Entry 5FMF (electron microscopy, 6.00 A resolution (low resolution: residue-level contacts below are approximate; hydrogen-bond / salt-bridge calls are withheld)); this record covers chains M and O of the 27 polymer chains in the assembly.

# Chain M
Protein: RNA polymerase II pre-initiation complex, TOA1
From: Saccharomyces cerevisiae
Amino-acid sequence (116 residues; each row starts with the number of its first residue; note: 169 numbers in that range are skipped by the numbering (no residue carries them; nothing is unmodelled there)):
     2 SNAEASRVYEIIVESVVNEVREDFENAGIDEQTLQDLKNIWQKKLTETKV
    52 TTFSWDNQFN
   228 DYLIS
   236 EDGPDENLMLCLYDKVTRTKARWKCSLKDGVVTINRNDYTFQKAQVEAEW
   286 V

# Chain O
Protein: Transcription initiation factor iia subunit 2, TOA2
From: Saccharomyces cerevisiae
UniProt: P32774 (T2AG_YEAST); residue numbers follow UniProt; this construct covers 1-122
Amino-acid sequence (122 residues; numbered 1 to 122; the number before each row is that of its first residue):
     1 MAVPGYYELYRRSTIGNSLVDALDTLISDGRIEASLAMRVLETFDKVVAE
    51 TLKDNTQSKLTVKGNLDTYGFCDDVWTFIVKNCQVTVEDSHRDASQNGSG
   101 DSQSVISVDKLRIVACNSKKSE
Not modelled in the structure: 1-3, 89-104, 121-122
Curated features (UniProtKB/Swiss-Prot):
  - modified residue (Phosphoserine): Ser-95, Ser-102
  - mutagenesis: Ile-27 (I27A/K: Decreases ability to interact with TAF11 and support growth on galactose-containing medium. Unable to support cell viability in a strain deleted for TOA2; when associated with A-69), Leu-41 (L41D: Decreases ability to interact with Toa1 and TAF11, display mutant growth phenotypes and defects in transcription in vivo), Tyr-69 (Y69A: Unable to support cell viability in a strain deleted for TOA2; when associated with A-27 or K-27)

# Interface between chain M and chain O
Pairs across the interface (128):
  Glu-5(M) with Thr-56(O); Gln-57(O); Ser-58(O)
  Arg-8(M) with Asn-55(O)
  Val-9(M) with Thr-51(O); Asn-55(O)
  Tyr-10(M) with Thr-14(O); Ile-15(O)
  Ile-12(M) with Thr-51(O); Asn-55(O)
  Ile-13(M) with Ile-15(O); Val-47(O); Thr-51(O)
  Ser-16(M) with Val-47(O)
  Val-17(M) with Phe-44(O); Val-47(O)
  Glu-20(M) with Thr-43(O); Lys-46(O); Val-47(O)
  Val-21(M) with Val-40(O); Thr-43(O)
  Asp-24(M) with Leu-36(O); Arg-39(O)
  Phe-25(M) with Leu-36(O); Val-40(O)
  Ile-30(M) with Arg-31(O); Ile-32(O); Leu-36(O)
  Thr-34(M) with Arg-31(O); Ile-32(O)
  Asp-37(M) with Arg-31(O)
  Leu-38(M) with Leu-19(O); Ala-22(O); Leu-23(O); Leu-26(O)
  Ile-41(M) with Ala-22(O); Thr-25(O); Leu-26(O)
  Trp-42(M) with Ile-15(O); Ser-18(O); Leu-19(O); Ala-22(O)
  Lys-45(M) with Ser-18(O); Asp-21(O)
  Leu-46(M) with Ile-15(O); Ser-18(O)
  Thr-49(M) with Thr-14(O); Ser-18(O)
  Val-51(M) with Thr-14(O)
  Glu-241(M) with Arg-112(O)
  Asn-242(M) with Val-108(O); Asp-109(O); Lys-110(O); Leu-111(O); Arg-112(O)
  Leu-243(M) with Leu-111(O); Arg-112(O)
  Met-244(M) with Leu-60(O); Arg-112(O); Ile-113(O); Val-114(O)
  Leu-245(M) with Leu-9(O); Tyr-10(O); Arg-12(O); Ser-13(O); Val-114(O)
  Cys-246(M) with Leu-9(O); Tyr-10(O); Val-114(O); Ala-115(O); Cys-116(O)
  Leu-247(M) with Tyr-7(O); Tyr-10(O); Cys-116(O)
  Tyr-248(M) with Phe-71(O); Asp-74(O); Trp-76(O); Ala-115(O); Cys-116(O); Asn-117(O); Ser-118(O)
  Asp-249(M) with Ser-118(O)
  Val-251(M) with Trp-76(O)
  Trp-258(M) with Leu-66(O); Tyr-69(O); Trp-76(O)
  Cys-260(M) with Phe-78(O)
  Asp-264(M) with Tyr-10(O); Leu-52(O); Lys-53(O)
  Gly-265(M) with Leu-52(O)
  Val-266(M) with Tyr-10(O)
  Val-267(M) with Leu-60(O)
  Thr-268(M) with Thr-14(O)
  Ile-269(M) with Val-85(O); Ile-106(O); Val-108(O)
  Asn-270(M) with Ser-107(O)
  Asp-273(M) with Thr-14(O)
  Tyr-274(M) with Val-87(O); Ile-106(O)
  Thr-275(M) with Thr-56(O); Ser-58(O)
  Phe-276(M) with Thr-56(O); Ser-58(O); Leu-60(O)
  Gln-277(M) with Thr-56(O); Gln-57(O); Ser-58(O)
  Lys-278(M) with Ser-58(O); Lys-59(O); Leu-60(O)
  Ala-279(M) with Leu-60(O)
  Gln-280(M) with Leu-60(O); Thr-61(O); Val-62(O)
  Val-281(M) with Val-62(O)
  Glu-282(M) with Val-62(O); Lys-63(O); Gly-64(O)
  Ala-283(M) with Gly-64(O); Leu-66(O)
  Glu-284(M) with Gly-64(O); Asn-65(O); Leu-66(O)
  Trp-285(M) with Leu-66(O); Asp-67(O); Tyr-69(O)
Interface residues without a listed pair, chain M (59 interface residues in all): Val-14, Ala-28, Ser-232, Lys-263, Val-286
Interface residues without a listed pair, chain O (61 interface residues in all): Val-48, Val-80

# In short
59 residues of chain M and 61 residues of chain O are in contact. Curated annotation (UniProt) lists 3
mutagenesis sites on chain O.
Chain M is RNA polymerase II pre-initiation complex, TOA1 and chain O is Transcription initiation factor iia
subunit 2, TOA2, both from Saccharomyces cerevisiae; the structure, the P-lobe of RNA polymerase II
pre-initiation complex, was determined by electron microscopy.
